PDB entry 6HUV | X-ray diffraction, 3.10 A resolution | chains H and Z of the 28 polymer chains in the assembly

# Chain H
Protein: Proteasome subunit beta type-7
Organism: Homo sapiens
Notes: EC 3.4.25.1
Reference sequence: Q99436 (PSB7_HUMAN); residues 1-234 here correspond to UniProt positions 44-277 (UniProt number = residue number + 43)
Amino-acid sequence (234 residues; row label = number of the first residue in the row):
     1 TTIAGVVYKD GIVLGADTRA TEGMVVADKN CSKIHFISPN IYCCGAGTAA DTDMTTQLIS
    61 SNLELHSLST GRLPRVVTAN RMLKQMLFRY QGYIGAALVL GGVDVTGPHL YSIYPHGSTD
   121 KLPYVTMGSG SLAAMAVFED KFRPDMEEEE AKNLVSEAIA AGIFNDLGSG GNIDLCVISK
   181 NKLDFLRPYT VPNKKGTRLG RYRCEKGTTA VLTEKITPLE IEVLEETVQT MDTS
Disordered / not traced: 220-234
Differences from the reference sequence: engineered mutation Gly171 (Ser214 in Q99436)
Covalent attachments: compound GT8 linked to Thr1
Residues lining bound ligands: GT8 ((2S)-N-[(3S,4R)-1-cyclohexyl-5-methyl-4,5-bis(oxidanyl)hexan-3-yl]-3-(4-methoxyphenyl)-2-[[(2S)-2-(2-morpholin-4-ylethanoylamino)propanoyl]amino]propanamide): Arg19, Ala20, Thr21, Glu22, Cys31, Ser32, Lys33, His35, Gly45, Ala46, Gly47, Thr48, Ala49, Thr52, Asp53, Ser129, Gly168, Ser169
What the authors report for this chain:
  - binding site for GT8: Thr1, His35
  - mutagenesis - S171G: increased growth
  - mutagenesis - G45A: unchanged growth

# Chain Z
Protein: Proteasome subunit beta type-6
Organism: Saccharomyces cerevisiae (strain ATCC 204508 / S288c)
Notes: EC 3.4.25.1
Reference sequence: P23724 (PSB6_YEAST); residues 1-222 here correspond to UniProt positions 20-241 (UniProt number = residue number + 19)
Amino-acid sequence (222 residues; row label = number of the first residue in the row):
     1 QFNPYGDNGG TILGIAGEDF AVLAGDTRNI TDYSINSRYE PKVFDCGDNI VMSANGFAAD
    61 GDALVKRFKN SVKWYHFDHN DKKLSINSAA RNIQHLLYGK RFFPYYVHTI IAGLDEDGKG
   121 AVYSFDPVGS YEREQCRAGG AAASLIMPFL DNQVNFKNQY EPGTNGKVKK PLKYLSVEEV
   181 IKLVRDSFTS ATERHIQVGD GLEILIVTKD GVRKEFYELK RD
Ion coordination: Mg2+ near Val198 (its only coordinating residue here)
Residues lining bound ligands: GT8 ((2S)-N-[(3S,4R)-1-cyclohexyl-5-methyl-4,5-bis(oxidanyl)hexan-3-yl]-3-(4-methoxyphenyl)-2-[[(2S)-2-(2-morpholin-4-ylethanoylamino)propanoyl]amino]propanamide): Arg101, Pro104, Asp126, Pro127, Val128

# How chain H and chain Z interact
Residue-residue contacts (56):
  Arg19(H) - Ile196(Z)
  Arg19(H) - Asp222(Z)  salt bridge
  Thr21(H) - Ile196(Z)
  Met24(H) - His195(Z)
  Met24(H) - Ile196(Z)  hydrogen bond (backbone-backbone)
  Met24(H) - Gln197(Z)  hydrogen bond
  Val25(H) - Arg194(Z)
  Val26(H) - Glu193(Z)
  Val26(H) - Arg194(Z)  hydrogen bond (backbone-side chain)
  Val26(H) - Ile196(Z)  hydrophobic
  Ala27(H) - Arg194(Z)  hydrogen bond (backbone-side chain)
  Lys29(H) - Glu193(Z)  salt bridge
  Lys29(H) - Arg194(Z)
  Ile163(H) - Asp222(Z)
  Phe164(H) - Ile35(Z)
  Phe164(H) - Arg38(Z)  hydrogen bond (backbone-side chain)
  Phe164(H) - Arg221(Z)
  Asn165(H) - Tyr33(Z)
  Asn165(H) - Ile35(Z)
  Asn165(H) - Arg38(Z)
  Asp166(H) - Tyr33(Z)
  Asp166(H) - Asp222(Z)
  Leu167(H) - Arg28(Z)
  Leu167(H) - Ile30(Z)  hydrophobic
  Leu167(H) - Asp32(Z)
  Leu167(H) - Tyr33(Z)  hydrogen bond (backbone-backbone)
  Leu167(H) - Ile35(Z)  hydrophobic
  Leu167(H) - Ile196(Z)
  Gly168(H) - Tyr33(Z)
  Ser169(H) - Asp222(Z)
  Gly170(H) - Asp222(Z)
  Gly171(H) - Asp222(Z)  hydrogen bond (backbone-side chain)
  Asn193(H) - Lys220(Z)
  Asn193(H) - Asp222(Z)  hydrogen bond
  Gly196(H) - Thr189(Z)
  Gly196(H) - Glu193(Z)  hydrogen bond (backbone-side chain)
  Arg198(H) - Asp186(Z)
  Leu199(H) - Arg185(Z)
  Leu199(H) - Asp186(Z)  hydrogen bond (backbone-side chain)
  Gly200(H) - Asp186(Z)  hydrogen bond (backbone-side chain)
  Tyr202(H) - Phe149(Z)  hydrophobic
  Tyr202(H) - Gln153(Z)  hydrogen bond (backbone-side chain)
  Tyr202(H) - Lys182(Z)
  Tyr202(H) - Leu183(Z)  hydrophobic
  Tyr202(H) - Asp186(Z)  hydrogen bond
  Cys204(H) - Gln159(Z)
  Lys206(H) - Pro162(Z)
  Gly207(H) - Glu161(Z)
  Gly207(H) - Pro162(Z)
  Thr208(H) - Asn158(Z)
  Thr208(H) - Gln159(Z)
  Thr208(H) - Tyr160(Z)  hydrogen bond (backbone-backbone)
  Thr209(H) - Asn165(Z)
  Ala210(H) - Tyr160(Z)  hydrophobic
  Ala210(H) - Gly166(Z)
  Val211(H) - Asn165(Z)
Other interface residues (no listed pair), chain H (36 interface residues in all): Gly23, Asp28, Ser129, Lys194, Lys195, Thr197, Glu205
Other interface residues (no listed pair), chain Z (30 interface residues in all): Ser34, Ser190

# Summary
The interface between chain H and chain Z involves 36 residues on one side and 30 on the other; the contacts
include 14 hydrogen bonds and 2 salt bridges. Polar pairs include Arg19(H)-Asp222(Z), Lys29(H)-Glu193(Z) and
Met24(H)-Gln197(Z). The paper reports a binding site for GT8 at Thr1(H) and His35(H); S171G of chain H
increases growth.
Chain H is Proteasome subunit beta type-7 (Homo sapiens) and chain Z is Proteasome subunit beta type-6
(Saccharomyces cerevisiae (strain ATCC 204508 / S288c)); the structure, Yeast 20S proteasome with human beta2c
(S171G) in complex with 39, was determined by X-ray diffraction, deposited together with 6HTB, 6HTC, 6HTD,
6HTP, 6HTR, 6HUB and 30 further entries.
